Entry 6C6T (electron microscopy, 3.50 A resolution); this record covers chains G and H of the 9 polymer chains in the assembly.

Chain G (and H):
Protein: DNA-directed RNA polymerase subunit alpha
Organism: Escherichia coli (strain K12)
Notes: EC 2.7.7.6; chain H of this document is another copy of the same molecule, construct and numbering; everything in this record applies to it too
UniProt: P0A7Z4 (RPOA_ECOLI); numbering as in UniProt (aligned over 1-234)
Amino-acid sequence (239 residues; row label = number of the first residue in the row):
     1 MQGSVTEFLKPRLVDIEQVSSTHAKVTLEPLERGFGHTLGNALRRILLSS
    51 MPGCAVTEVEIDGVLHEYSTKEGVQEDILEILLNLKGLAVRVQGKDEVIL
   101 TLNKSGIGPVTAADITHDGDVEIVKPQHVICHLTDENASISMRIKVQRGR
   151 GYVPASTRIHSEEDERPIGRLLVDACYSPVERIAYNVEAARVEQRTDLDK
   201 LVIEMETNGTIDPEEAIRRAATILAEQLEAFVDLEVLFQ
Unresolved in the structure: 1-6, 160-166, 235-239 (chain H: 1-3, 159-168, 233-239)
Differences from the reference sequence: expression tag (235-239)

How chain G and chain H interact:
Pairs across the interface (63):
  Glu7(G) with Arg150(H), hydrogen bond (backbone-side chain)
  Phe8(G) with Ser50(H); Arg150(H); Ile223(H), hydrophobic; Gln227(H)
  Leu9(G) with Gln227(H), hydrogen bond (backbone-side chain)
  Lys10(G) with Glu226(H); Gln227(H)
  Pro11(G) with Gln227(H); Ala230(H)
  Leu13(G) with Phe231(H), hydrophobic
  Leu28(G) with Phe231(H), hydrophobic
  Glu32(G) with Arg150(H), salt bridge
  Gly34(G) with Arg45(H)
  Phe35(G) with Ile46(H), hydrophobic; Ser50(H); Ile223(H), hydrophobic
  His37(G) with Arg45(H)
  Thr38(G) with Ala42(H); Arg45(H), hydrogen bond
  Leu39(G) with Leu228(H), hydrophobic
  Asn41(G) with Asn41(H)
  Ala42(G) with Thr38(H)
  Arg45(G) with Gly34(H), hydrogen bond (side chain-backbone); His37(H); Thr38(H)
  Ile46(G) with Phe35(H), hydrophobic
  Ser49(G) with Phe35(H)
  Ser50(G) with Phe8(H)
  Arg148(G) with Val5(H)
  Gly149(G) with Val5(H)
  Arg150(G) with Ser4(H); Val5(H); Glu7(H), hydrogen bond (side chain-backbone); Phe8(H); Glu32(H), salt bridge
  Arg218(G) with Ala230(H); Phe231(H), hydrogen bond (side chain-backbone)
  Ala221(G) with Leu228(H), hydrophobic; Phe231(H), hydrophobic; Val232(H)
  Thr222(G) with Val232(H)
  Ile223(G) with Phe8(H), hydrophobic; Phe35(H), hydrophobic
  Leu224(G) with Leu228(H), hydrophobic
  Ala225(G) with Val232(H), hydrophobic
  Glu226(G) with Thr6(H); Lys10(H)
  Gln227(G) with Phe8(H); Pro11(H); Phe35(H)
  Leu228(G) with Leu39(H), hydrophobic; Ala221(H); Leu224(H), hydrophobic; Ala225(H)
  Ala230(G) with Pro11(H)
  Phe231(G) with Leu28(H), hydrophobic; Leu43(H), hydrophobic; Ile217(H), hydrophobic; Arg218(H), hydrogen bond (backbone-side chain); Ala221(H), hydrophobic
  Val232(G) with Ala221(H), hydrophobic; Thr222(H)
Also at the interface, not in a pair above, chain G (39 interface residues in all): Arg12, Leu31, Pro52, Arg195, Glu229
Also at the interface, not in a pair above, chain H (37 interface residues in all): Leu9, Arg12, Leu13

Overview:
The interface between chain G and chain H involves 39 residues on one side and 37 on the other, with 7
hydrogen bonds and 2 salt bridges. Polar pairs include Glu32(G)-Arg150(H), Glu7(G)-Arg150(H) and
Leu9(G)-Gln227(H).
Chain G and chain H are both DNA-directed RNA polymerase subunit alpha (Escherichia coli (strain K12)); the
structure, CryoEM structure of E.coli RNA polymerase elongation complex bound with RfaH, was determined by
electron microscopy, deposited together with 6C6S and 6C6U.
